1JJ2 - chains 0 and Q of the 30 polymer chains in the assembly; structure by X-ray diffraction, 2.40 A resolution.

Chain 0:
Molecule: 23S RRNA
Source organism: Haloarcula marismortui
Sequence (2922 nucleotides; numbered 2 to 2923; the number before each row is that of its first residue):
     2 UUGGCUACUA UGCCAGCUGG UGGAUUGCUC GGCUCAGGCG CUGAUGAAGG ACGUGCCAAG
    62 CUGCGAUAAG CCAUGGGGAG CCGCACGGAG GCGAAGAACC AUGGAUUUCC GAAUGAGAAU
   122 CUCUCUAACA AUUGCUUCGC GCAAUGAGGA ACCCCGAGAA CUGAAACAUC UCAGUAUCGG
   182 GAGGAACAGA AAACGCAAUG UGAUGUCGUU AGUAACCGCG AGUGAACGCG AUACAGCCCA
   242 AACCGAAGCC CUCACGGGCA AUGUGGUGUC AGGGCUACCU CUCAUCAGCC GACCGUCUCG
   302 ACGAAGUCUC UUGGAACAGA GCGUGAUACA GGGUGACAAC CCCGUACUCG AGACCAGUAC
   362 GACGUGCGGU AGUGCCAGAG UAGCGGGGGU UGGAUAUCCC UCGCGAAUAA CGCAGGCAUC
   422 GACUGCGAAG GCUAAACACA ACCUGAGACC GAUAGUGAAC AAGUAGUGUG AACGAACGCU
   482 GCAAAGUACC CUCAGAAGGG AGGCGAAAUA GAGCAUGAAA UCAGUUGGCG AUCGAGCGAC
   542 AGGGCAUACA AGGUCCCUCG ACGAAUGACC GACGCGCGAG CGUCCAGUAA GACUCACGGG
   602 AAGCCGAUGU UCUGUCGUAC GUUUUGAAAA ACGAGCCAGG GAGUGUGUCU GCAUGGCAAG
   662 UCUAACCGGA GUAUCCGGGG AGGCACAGGG AAACCGACAU GGCCGCAGGG CUUUGCCCGA
   722 GGGCCGCCGU CUUCAAGGGC GGGGAGCCAU GUGGACACGA CCCGAAUCCG GACGAUCUAC
   782 GCAUGGACAA GAUGAAGCGU GCCGAAAGGC ACGUGGAAGU CUGUUAGAGU UGGUGUCCUA
   842 CAAUACCCUC UCGUGAUCUA UGUGUAGGGG UGAAAGGCCC AUCGAGUCCG GCAACAGCUG
   902 GUUCCAAUCG AAACAUGUCG AAGCAUGACC UCCGCCGAGG UAGUCUGUGA GGUAGAGCGA
   962 CCGAUUGGUG UGUCCGCCUC CGAGAGGAGU CGGCACACCU GUCAAACUCC AAACUUACAG
  1022 ACGCCGUUUG ACGCGGGGAU UCCGGUGCGC GGGGUAAGCC UGUGUACCAG GAGGGGAACA
  1082 ACCCAGAGAU AGGUUAAGGU CCCCAAGUGU GGAUUAAGUG UAAUCCUCUG AAGGUGGUCU
  1142 CGAGCCCUAG ACAGCCGGGA GGUGAGCUUA GAAGCAGCUA CCCUCUAAGA AAAGCGUAAC
  1202 AGCUUACCGG CCGAGGUUUG AGGCGCCCAA AAUGAUCGGG ACUCAAAUCC ACCACCGAGA
  1262 CCUGUCCGUA CCACUCAUAC UGGUAAUCGA GUAGAUUGGC GCUCUAAUUG GAUGGAAGUA
  1322 GGGGUGAAAA CUCCUAUGGA CCGAUUAGUG ACGAAAAUCC UGGCCAUAGU AGCAGCGAUA
  1382 GUCGGGUGAG AACCCCGACG GCCUAAUGGA UAAGGGUUCC UCAGCACUGC UGAUCAGCUG
  1442 AGGGUUAGCC GGUCCUAAGU CAUACCGCAA CUCGACUAUG ACGAAAUGGG AAACGGGUUA
  1502 AUAUUCCCGU GCCACUAUGC AGUGAAAGUU GACGCCCUGG GGUCGAUCAC GCUGGGCAUU
  1562 CGCCCAGUCG AACCGUCCAA CUCCGUGGAA GCCGUAAUGG CAGGAAGCGG ACGAACGGCG
  1622 GCAUAGGGAA ACGUGAUUCA ACCUGGGGCC CAUGAAAAGA CGAGCAUAGU GUCCGUACCG
  1682 AGAACCGACA CAGGUGUCCA UGGCGGCGAA AGCCAAGGCC UGUCGGGAGC AACCAACGUU
  1742 AGGGAAUUCG GCAAGUUAGU CCCGUACCUU CGGAAGAAGG GAUGCCUGCU CCGGAACGGA
  1802 GCAGGUCGCA GUGACUCGGA AGCUCGGACU GUCUAGUAAC AACAUAGGUG ACCGCAAAUC
  1862 CGCAAGGACU CGUACGGUCA CUGAAUCCUG CCCAGUGCAG GUAUCUGAAC ACCUCGUACA
  1922 AGAGGACGAA GGACCUGUCA ACGGCGGGGG UAACUAUGAC CCUCUUAAGG UAGCGUAGUA
  1982 CCUUGCCGCA UCAGUAGCGG CUUGCAUGAA UGGAUUAACC AGAGCUUCAC UGUCCCAACG
  2042 UUGGGCCCGG UGAACUGUAC AUUCCAGUGC GGAGUCUGGA GACACCCAGG GGGAAGCGAA
  2102 GACCCUAUGG AGCUUUACUG CAGGCUGUCG CUGAGACGUG GUCGCCGAUG UGCAGCAUAG
  2162 GUAGGAGACA CUACACAGGU ACCCGCGCUA GCGGGCCACC GAGUCAACAG UGAAAUACUA
  2222 CCCGUCGGUG ACUGCGACUC UCACUCCGGG AGGAGGACAC CGAUAGCCGG GCAGUUUGAC
  2282 UGGGGCGGUA CGCGCUCGAA AAGAUAUCGA GCGCGCCCUA UGGCUAUCUC AGCCGGGACA
  2342 GAGACCCGGC GAAGAGUGCA AGAGCAAAAG AUAGCUUGAC AGUGUUCUUC CCAACGAGGA
  2402 ACGCUGACGC GAAAGCGUGG UCUAGCGAAC CAAUUAGCCU GCUUGAUGCG GGCAAUUGAU
  2462 GACAGAAAAG CUACCCUAGG GAUAACAGAG UCGUCACUCG CAAGAGCACA UAUCGACCGA
  2522 GUGGCUUGCU ACCUCGAUGU CGGUUCCCUC CAUCCUGCCC GUGCAGAAGC GGGCAAGGGU
  2582 GAGGUUGUUC GCCUAUUAAA GGAGGUCGUG AGCUGGGUUU AGACCGUCGU GAGACAGGUC
  2642 GGCUGCUAUC UACUGGGUGU GUAAUGGUGU CUGACAAGAA CGACCGUAUA GUACGAGAGG
  2702 AACUACGGUU GGUGGCCACU GGUGUACCGG UUGUUCGAGA GAGCACGUGC CGGGUAGCCA
  2762 CGCCACACGG GGUAAGAGCU GAACGCAUCU AAGCUCGAAA CCCACUUGGA AAAGAGACAC
  2822 CGCCGAGGUC CCGCGUACAA GACGCGGUCG AUAGACUCGG GGUGUGCGCG UCGAGGUAAC
  2882 GAGACGUUAA GCCCACGAGC ACUAACAGAC CAAAGCCAUC AU
Not modelled in the structure: 2-9, 126-127, 715, 971-998, 1560, 1952-1963, 2137-2236, 2339-2343, 2665-2666, 2915-2923
Construct notes: conflict C560 (U3155 in 3377779)
Ion coordination: Mg2+ site 1 near G28 (its only coordinating residue here); Na+ site 1: C40, A442, C443; Na+ site 2: G56, A59, G61; Na+ site 3 near U108 (its only coordinating residue here); Mg2+ site 2 near U115 (its only coordinating residue here); Na+ site 4: C141, G142; Na+ site 5 near U146 (its only coordinating residue here); Mg2+ site 3: C162, U2276; K+ site 1: C162, U163, U172; Mg2+ site 4: A165, A167, C168; Na+ site 6: A165, A166, A167; Mg2+ site 5: A166, G219; 62 more Na+ sites not listed; 98 more Mg2+ sites not listed; 1 more K+ sites not listed
From the paper describing this entry:
  - contacts within the chain: G77-C100, G78-A99, A80-G94, C82-A99, C82-G92, G81-C93, A95-A96 (hydrogen bond), A80-G97, G79-A98, A80-A98 (pi stacking), G81-A98, C93-A98, A1318-C1343 (hydrophobic contact)

Chain Q:
Name: Ribosomal protein L22
Source organism: Haloarcula marismortui
UniProt: P10970 (RL22_HALMA); residues 1-154 here = UniProt positions 1-154
Sequence (154 residues; numbered 1 to 154; the number before each row is that of its first residue):
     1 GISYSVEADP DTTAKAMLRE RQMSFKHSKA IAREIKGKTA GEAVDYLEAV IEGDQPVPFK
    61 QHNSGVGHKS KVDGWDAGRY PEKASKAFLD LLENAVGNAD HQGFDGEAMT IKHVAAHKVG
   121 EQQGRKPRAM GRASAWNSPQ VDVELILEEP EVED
Not modelled in the structure: 151-154
Ion coordination: Na+ site 1 near Asn63 (its only coordinating residue here); Mg2+: Gly65 (shared with C2048(0), A2089(0) of chain 0); Na+ site 2: Ser70, Val72; Na+ site 3: Val72, Trp75 (shared with U2659(0), G2660(0) of chain 0)

How chain 0 and chain Q interact:
Contacting residue pairs - 138 pairs, chain 0 then chain Q:
  A11(0) with Lys60(Q), hydrogen bond to the phosphate; Gly74(Q), sugar contact; Trp75(Q), sugar contact
  U12(0) with Lys60(Q), salt bridge to the phosphate; Trp75(Q), sugar contact
  G13(0) with Gln61(Q), phosphate contact
  U19(0) with Ser5(Q), hydrogen bond to the sugar
  G20(0) with Ile2(Q), sugar contact; Ser3(Q), hydrogen bond to the sugar; Tyr4(Q), sugar contact; Ser5(Q), sugar contact; His117(Q), base contact
  G21(0) with Gly1(Q), sugar contact; Ile2(Q), sugar contact; Ser3(Q), hydrogen bond to the phosphate; Lys118(Q), sugar contact; Val119(Q), sugar contact
  U22(0) with Gly1(Q), hydrogen bond to the phosphate; Val119(Q), sugar contact
  C492(0) with His101(Q), hydrogen bond to the sugar
  U493(0) with Asn94(Q), base contact
  C494(0) with Glu93(Q), sugar contact
  G499(0) with Arg19(Q), phosphate contact; Asn94(Q), hydrogen bond to the base
  G500(0) with Tyr4(Q), phosphate contact; Ala16(Q), sugar contact; Met17(Q), hydrogen bond to the sugar; Arg19(Q), salt bridge to the phosphate; Asn94(Q), hydrogen bond to the sugar; Asn98(Q), base contact
  G501(0) with Tyr4(Q), hydrogen bond to the phosphate; Lys15(Q), sugar contact; Met17(Q), phosphate contact; Asn98(Q), sugar contact; Gln102(Q), hydrogen bond to the sugar
  U510(0) with Ser3(Q), base contact
  C523(0) with Phe25(Q), sugar contact; Lys29(Q), phosphate contact
  A524(0) with Phe25(Q), sugar contact; Lys29(Q), salt bridge to the phosphate; Gln61(Q), phosphate contact; Ala115(Q), sugar contact; Ala116(Q), hydrogen bond to the sugar; His117(Q), hydrogen bond to the base
  G525(0) with Arg33(Q), salt bridge to the phosphate; Lys36(Q), phosphate contact; His113(Q), hydrogen bond to the sugar; Ala115(Q), sugar contact
  U526(0) with Lys36(Q), salt bridge to the phosphate
  U840(0) with Arg128(Q), hydrogen bond to the sugar; Ala129(Q), phosphate contact; Arg132(Q), hydrogen bond to the sugar
  A841(0) with Arg128(Q), salt bridge to the phosphate; Ala129(Q), hydrogen bond to the phosphate; Met130(Q), base contact
  A843(0) with Arg128(Q), phosphate contact; Ala129(Q), phosphate contact
  A844(0) with Ala129(Q), phosphate contact; Met130(Q), hydrogen bond to the phosphate; Gly131(Q), phosphate contact
  A1369(0) with Lys26(Q), hydrogen bond to the sugar; Ser64(Q), hydrogen bond to the phosphate
  G1370(0) with Ser24(Q), hydrogen bond to the base; Lys26(Q), salt bridge to the phosphate; His27(Q), base contact; His62(Q), salt bridge to the phosphate; Asn63(Q), hydrogen bond to the phosphate; Ser64(Q), hydrogen bond to the phosphate; Arg79(Q), sugar contact; Pro139(Q), base contact
  U1371(0) with Ser64(Q), sugar contact; Arg79(Q), salt bridge to the phosphate
  A1372(0) with Trp136(Q), base contact
  G1373(0) with Trp136(Q), base contact
  C1428(0) with Gln22(Q), hydrogen bond to the phosphate; Gln122(Q), hydrogen bond to the phosphate
  U1429(0) with Gln122(Q), phosphate contact
  C1431(0) with Lys126(Q), hydrogen bond to the base
  A1689(0) with Pro127(Q), base contact; Arg128(Q), hydrogen bond to the base; Gly131(Q), base contact; Arg132(Q), hydrogen bond to the base; Ala133(Q), base contact
  C1690(0) with Pro127(Q), base contact
  C2048(0) with Gly65(Q), phosphate contact; Lys69(Q), hydrogen bond to the phosphate
  C2049(0) with Lys69(Q), salt bridge to the phosphate; Gly78(Q), phosphate contact; Arg79(Q), salt bridge to the phosphate; Tyr80(Q), phosphate contact
  G2050(0) with Arg79(Q), salt bridge to the phosphate; Tyr80(Q), hydrogen bond to the phosphate; Pro81(Q), phosphate contact; Glu82(Q), phosphate contact
  G2051(0) with His27(Q), phosphate contact; Pro81(Q), phosphate contact; Glu82(Q), hydrogen bond to the phosphate; Lys83(Q), hydrogen bond to the phosphate
  U2052(0) with Lys83(Q), salt bridge to the phosphate
  G2053(0) with Trp136(Q), sugar contact; Asn137(Q), hydrogen bond to the phosphate; Ser138(Q), hydrogen bond to the phosphate
  A2054(0) with Arg128(Q), hydrogen bond to the base; Ser134(Q), hydrogen bond to the sugar; Ala135(Q), hydrogen bond to the sugar; Trp136(Q), sugar contact; Asn137(Q), hydrogen bond to the phosphate
  A2055(0) with Arg128(Q), hydrogen bond to the sugar; Arg132(Q), hydrogen bond to the sugar; Ser134(Q), sugar contact; Ala135(Q), phosphate contact
  C2086(0) with Trp75(Q), sugar contact
  C2087(0) with Asn63(Q), sugar contact; His68(Q), hydrogen bond to the sugar; Asp76(Q), sugar contact
  C2088(0) with Asn63(Q), phosphate contact; Ser64(Q), phosphate contact; Gly65(Q), hydrogen bond to the phosphate; Val66(Q), sugar contact
  A2089(0) with Gly65(Q), phosphate contact
  U2648(0) with Arg128(Q), base contact
  G2657(0) with His68(Q), base contact
  G2658(0) with His68(Q), hydrogen bond to the sugar; Asp76(Q), hydrogen bond to the base
  U2659(0) with Trp75(Q), hydrogen bond to the sugar; Asp76(Q), hydrogen bond to the sugar
  G2660(0) with Val72(Q), phosphate contact; Asp73(Q), phosphate contact; Gly74(Q), hydrogen bond to the phosphate; Trp75(Q), phosphate contact
  C2831(0) with Ser70(Q), phosphate contact; Lys71(Q), phosphate contact
  C2832(0) with Lys71(Q), salt bridge to the phosphate
  A2841(0) with Gly67(Q), sugar contact; His68(Q), hydrogen bond to the sugar
  G2842(0) with His68(Q), sugar contact; Ser70(Q), phosphate contact
  A2843(0) with Ser70(Q), phosphate contact
Other interface residues (no listed pair), chain 0 (60 interface residues in all): C491, A502, U1368, A1427, G1433, C2056
Other interface residues (no listed pair), chain Q (67 interface residues in all): Val6

Overview:
The interface between chain 0 and chain Q involves 60 residues on one side and 67 on the other; the contacts
include 48 hydrogen bonds and 14 salt bridges. Polar contacts include G499(0)-Asn94(Q), A524(0)-His117(Q) and
G1370(0)-Ser24(Q). From the paper: contacts within the chain involving G77(0), C100(0) and G78(0) among
others.
Here chain 0 is 23S RRNA and chain Q is Ribosomal protein L22, both from Haloarcula marismortui. Entry 1JJ2
(Fully Refined Crystal Structure of the Haloarcula marismortui Large Ribosomal Subunit at 2.4 Angstrom
Resolution) was determined by X-ray diffraction.
